Entry 6XCC (X-ray diffraction, 1.90 A resolution); this record covers chain A.

[Chain A]
Protein: Botulinum neurotoxin type A
From: Clostridium botulinum
Notes: EC 3.4.24.69
Reference sequence: P0DPI0 (BXA1_CLOBO); numbering as in UniProt (aligned over 3-424)
Sequence (440 residues; numbered -15 to 424; the number before each row is that of its first residue; numbers below 1 keep their minus sign (His-15 is residue -15)):
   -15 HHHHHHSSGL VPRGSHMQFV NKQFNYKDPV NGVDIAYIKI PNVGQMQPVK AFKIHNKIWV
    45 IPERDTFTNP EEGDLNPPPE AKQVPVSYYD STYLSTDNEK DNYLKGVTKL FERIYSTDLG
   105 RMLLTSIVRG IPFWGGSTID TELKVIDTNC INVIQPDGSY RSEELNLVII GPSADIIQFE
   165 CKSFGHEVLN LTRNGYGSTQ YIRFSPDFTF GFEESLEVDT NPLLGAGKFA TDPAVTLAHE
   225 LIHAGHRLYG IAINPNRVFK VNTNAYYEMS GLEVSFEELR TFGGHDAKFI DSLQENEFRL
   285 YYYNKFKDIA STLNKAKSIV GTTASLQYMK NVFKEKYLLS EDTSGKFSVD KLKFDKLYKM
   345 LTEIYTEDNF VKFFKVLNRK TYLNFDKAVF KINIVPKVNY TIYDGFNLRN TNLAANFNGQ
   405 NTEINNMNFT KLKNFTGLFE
Not modelled in the structure: -15 to 0, 424
Glycans and other covalent adducts: N-hydroxy-5-sulfanylpentanamide (UZV) linked to Cys165
Sequence notes: expression tag (-15 to 2)
Metal / ion sites: Zn2+: His223, His227, Glu262 (together with N-hydroxy-5-sulfanylpentanamide)
Residues lining bound ligands: N-hydroxy-5-sulfanylpentanamide (UZV): Phe163, Glu164, His223, Glu224, His227, Glu262, Tyr366
UniProt features mapped onto this chain:
  - active site: Glu224 (Proton acceptor)
  - binding site (Zn(2+)): His223, His227, Glu262
  - site (Transition state stabilizer): Arg363, Tyr366
  - natural variant: Val27 (V27A: In strain: 62A)
  - mutagenesis: Glu224 (E224D: Light chain has 5% cleavage activity on SNAP25. KM for SNAP25 is nearly wild-type; E224Q: Light chain no longer cleaves SNAP25, no effect on substrate or Zn(2+) binding), His227 (H227Y: Light chain no longer cleaves SNAP25, not toxic in vitro or in vivo when reconstituted with heavy chain), Glu262 (E262A: Light chain has 20% cleavage activity on SNAP25, 40% decrease in Zn(2+)), Phe266 (F266A: Light chain has 50% cleavage activity on SNAP25, no effect on Zn(2+) binding), Glu351 (E351A/Q: Wild-type KM for SNAP25, no protease activity, about 30% less Zn(2+)), Arg363 (R363A/H/K: Wild-type KM for SNAP25, about 75-fold decrease in kcat, no effect on Zn(2+) binding), Tyr366 (Y366A: Light chain has 40% cleavage activity on SNAP25, 30% decrease in Zn(2+); Y366F: About wild-type KM for SNAP25, 35-fold decrease in kcat, no effect on Zn(2+) binding)
From the paper describing this entry:
  - binding site for N-hydroxy-5-sulfanylpentanamide: Cys165
  - conformationally variable residues (side-chain flip): Cys165

[In short]
Covalently linked N-hydroxy-5-sulfanylpentanamide: at Cys165. His223, His227 and Glu262 coordinate Zn2+.
UniProt lists active-site residue Glu224, 3 Zn2+-binding residues and 7 mutagenesis sites. From the paper: a
binding site for N-hydroxy-5-sulfanylpentanamide at Cys165; conformational variability at Cys165.
Chain A is Botulinum neurotoxin type A (Clostridium botulinum); the structure, Structure of the C. botulinum
neurotoxin serotype A light chain protease in complex with covalent inhibitor ..., was determined by X-ray
diffraction, deposited together with 6XCD, 6XCB, 6XCE and 6XCF.
